PDB entry 6GAN | X-ray diffraction, 1.60 A resolution | chains S and M of the 4 polymer chains in the assembly

# Chain S
Name: Hydrogenase-2 small chain
Organism: Escherichia coli (strain K12)
Notes: EC 1.12.99.6
UniProt: P69741 (MBHT_ECOLI); residues 1-293 here correspond to UniProt positions 38-330 (UniProt number = residue number + 37)
Amino-acid sequence (301 residues; row label = number of the first residue in the row):
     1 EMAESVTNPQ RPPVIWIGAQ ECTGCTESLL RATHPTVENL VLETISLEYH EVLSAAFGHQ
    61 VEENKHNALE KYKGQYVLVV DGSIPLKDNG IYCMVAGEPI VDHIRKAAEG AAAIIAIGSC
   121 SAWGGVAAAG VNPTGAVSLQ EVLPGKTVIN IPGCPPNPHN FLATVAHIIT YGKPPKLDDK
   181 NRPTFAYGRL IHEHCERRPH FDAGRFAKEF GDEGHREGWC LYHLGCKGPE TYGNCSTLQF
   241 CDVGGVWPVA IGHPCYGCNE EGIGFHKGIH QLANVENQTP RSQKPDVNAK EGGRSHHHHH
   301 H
Disordered / not traced: 1-9, 277-301
Sequence notes: expression tag (294-301)
Ion coordination: 4Fe-4S cluster Fe site 1: Cys22, Cys25, Cys120, Cys154; 4Fe-4S cluster Fe site 2: His192, Cys195, Cys220, Cys226; 3Fe-4S cluster Fe: Cys235, Cys255, Cys258
Residues lining bound ligands:
  - 3Fe-4S cluster (F3S): Ile191, Thr231, Cys235, Phe240, Trp247, Pro248, Cys255, Tyr256, Gly257, Cys258, Asn259
  - 4Fe-4S cluster (SF4), molecule 1: Glu21, Cys22, Gly24, Cys25, Gly82, Gly118, Ser119, Cys120, Val126, Gly153, Cys154, Pro155
  - 4Fe-4S cluster (SF4), molecule 2: Ile191, His192, Cys195, Arg197, Arg198, Phe201, Cys220, Leu221, Tyr222, Cys226, Gly228, Pro229, Val249

# Chain M
Name: Hydrogenase-2 large chain
Organism: Escherichia coli (strain K12)
Notes: EC 1.12.99.6
UniProt: P0ACE0 (MBHM_ECOLI); residues 1-567 here = UniProt positions 1-567
Amino-acid sequence (567 residues; each row starts with the number of its first residue):
     1 MSQRITIDPV TRIQGHLRID CEIENGVVSK AWASGTMWRG MEEIVKNRDP RDAWMIVQRI
    61 CGVCTTTHAL SSVRAAESAL NIDVPVNAQY IRNIILAAHT THDHIVHFYQ LSALDWVDIT
   121 SALQADPTKA SEMLKGVSTW HLNSPEEFTK VQNKIKDLVA SGQLGIFANG YWGHPAMKLP
   181 PEVNLIAVAH YLQALECQRD ANRVVALLGG KTPHIQNLAV GGVANPINLD GLGVLNLERL
   241 MYIKSFIDKL SDFVEQVYKV DTAVIAAFYP EWLTRGKGAV NYLSVPEFPT DSKNGSFLFP
   301 GGYIENADLS SYRPITSHSD EYLIKGIQES AKHSWYKDEA PQAPWEGTTI PAYDGWSDDG
   361 KYSWVKSPTF YGKTVEVGPL ANMLVKLAAG RESTQNKLNE IVAIYQKLTG NTLEVAQLHS
   421 TLGRIIGRTV HCCELQDILQ NQYSALITNI GKGDHTTFVK PNIPATGEFK GVGFLEAPRG
   481 MLSHWMVIKD GIISNYQAVV PSTWNSGPRN FNDDVGPYEQ SLVGTPVADP NKPLEVVRTI
   541 HSFDPCMACA VHVVDADGNE VVSVKVL
Disordered / not traced: 1, 553-567
Sequence notes: variant Gln14 (Glu in P0ACE0)
Ion coordination: Mg2+: Glu42, Ala498; Ni2+: Cys61, Cys64, Cys546, Cys549; carbonmonoxide-(dicyano) iron Fe: Cys64, Cys549
Residues lining bound ligands: carbonmonoxide-(dicyano) iron (FCO): Cys64, Thr67, His68, Ala477, Pro478, Arg479, Leu482, Val500, Pro501, Ser502, Cys546, Cys549

# Chain S / chain M interface
Residue-residue contacts (34):
  Thr33(S) with Tyr242(M); Ser245(M)
  His34(S) with Glu238(M), salt bridge; Met241(M); Tyr242(M); Ser245(M)
  Pro35(S) with Met241(M)
  His159(S) with Glu238(M)
  Leu162(S) with Met241(M)
  Ala163(S) with Leu237(M); Glu238(M); Met241(M), hydrophobic
  Ala166(S) with Leu237(M); Met241(M), hydrophobic
  His167(S) with Leu237(M)
  Thr170(S) with Ile447(M)
  Tyr171(S) with Leu229(M), hydrophobic; Ile447(M), hydrogen bond (side chain-backbone); Gly451(M)
  Pro175(S) with Asp230(M)
  Lys176(S) with Asp230(M), hydrogen bond (backbone-side chain)
  Thr184(S) with Asp230(M), hydrogen bond (side chain-backbone)
  Phe185(S) with Leu229(M); Asp230(M), hydrogen bond (backbone-backbone); Gly231(M); Leu232(M); Asn236(M)
  Ala186(S) with Leu232(M)
  Gly233(S) with Leu232(M)
  Asn234(S) with Leu232(M)
  Thr237(S) with Leu232(M)
  Leu238(S) with Glu238(M); Arg239(M)
  Asp242(S) with Tyr242(M), hydrogen bond (backbone-side chain)
Other interface residues (no listed pair), chain S (24 interface residues in all): Tyr187, Gly188, Arg189, His194
Other interface residues (no listed pair), chain M (14 interface residues in all): Ile450

# Overview
24 residues of chain S and 14 residues of chain M are in contact; the contacts include 5 hydrogen bonds and 1
salt bridge. Among the polar pairs are His34(S)-Glu238(M), Tyr171(S)-Ile447(M) and Lys176(S)-Asp230(M). Bound
to chain S: 4Fe-4S cluster and 3Fe-4S cluster.
Here chain S is Hydrogenase-2 small chain and chain M is Hydrogenase-2 large chain, both from Escherichia coli
(strain K12). Entry 6GAN (Structure of fully reduced Hydrogenase (Hyd-2) variant E14Q) was determined by X-ray
diffraction, deposited together with 5LRY, 6FPI, 6FPO, 6FPW, 6G7R, 6GAL and 6GAM.
